PDB entry 1IAJ | X-ray diffraction, 2.80 A resolution | chains A and B

Chain A (and B):
Molecule: Transient receptor potential-related protein
From: Mus musculus
Notes: EC 2.7.1.37; fragment: protein kinase domain, residues 1549-1828; chain B of this document is another copy of the same molecule, construct and numbering; everything in this record applies to it too
Reference sequence: Q923J1 (TRPM7_MOUSE); residue numbers follow UniProt; this construct covers 1549-1828
Amino-acid sequence (280 residues; each row starts with the number of its first residue):
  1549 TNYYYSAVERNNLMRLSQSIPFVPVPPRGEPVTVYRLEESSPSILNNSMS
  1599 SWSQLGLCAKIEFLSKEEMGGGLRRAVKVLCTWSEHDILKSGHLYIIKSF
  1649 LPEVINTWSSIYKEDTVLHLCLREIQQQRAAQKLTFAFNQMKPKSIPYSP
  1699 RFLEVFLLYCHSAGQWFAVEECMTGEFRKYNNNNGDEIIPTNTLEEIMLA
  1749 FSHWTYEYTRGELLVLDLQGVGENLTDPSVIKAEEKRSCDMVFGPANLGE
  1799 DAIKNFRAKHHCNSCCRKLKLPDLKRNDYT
Unresolved in the structure: 1549-1550, 1618-1621, 1657-1662, 1783-1797 (chain B: 1549-1550, 1619-1621, 1657-1660, 1783-1794)
Ion coordination: Zn2+: His1751, His1808, Cys1810, Cys1814
UniProt features mapped onto this chain:
  - active site: Asp1765 (Proton acceptor)
  - binding site (ADP): Gly1619, Gly1620, Leu1621, Arg1622, Lys1646, Glu1718, Glu1719, Met1721, Asp1775
  - binding site (Zn(2+)): His1751, His1808, Cys1810, Cys1814
  - modified residue: Thr1549 (Phosphothreonine), Ser1565 (Phosphoserine), Ser1567 (Phosphoserine), Thr1581 (Phosphothreonine), Ser1596 (Phosphoserine), Ser1613 (Phosphoserine), Ser1658 (Phosphoserine), Thr1683 (Phosphothreonine), Ser1777 (Phosphoserine), Thr1828 (Phosphothreonine)
  - mutagenesis: Lys1646 (K1646R: Kinase-dead knockin mouse mice display normal development and no changes in serum Mg(2+) and Ca(2+) concentrations), Gly1797 (G1797D: Severe reduction of kinase activity), Cys1810 (C1810A: Loss of kinase activity; when associated with A-1813), Cys1813 (C1813A: Loss of kinase activity; when associated with A-1820)

Interface between chain A and chain B:
Residue-residue contacts (105; chain A residue first):
  Tyr1551(A) - Met1689(B)  hydrophobic
  Tyr1552(A) - Glu1755(B)
  Tyr1552(A) - Tyr1756(B)
  Tyr1552(A) - Arg1758(B)
  Tyr1553(A) - Tyr1756(B)
  Tyr1553(A) - Thr1757(B)  hydrogen bond (side chain-backbone)
  Tyr1553(A) - Arg1758(B)
  Tyr1553(A) - Glu1760(B)  hydrogen bond
  Glu1557(A) - Asn1594(B)
  Glu1557(A) - Asn1595(B)
  Glu1557(A) - Tyr1756(B)  hydrogen bond
  Arg1558(A) - Glu1760(B)  salt bridge
  Asn1560(A) - Ser1596(B)  hydrogen bond (side chain-backbone)
  Asn1560(A) - Met1597(B)
  Asn1560(A) - Lys1681(B)
  Leu1561(A) - Ala1678(B)
  Leu1561(A) - Lys1681(B)
  Leu1561(A) - Leu1682(B)  hydrophobic
  Met1562(A) - Glu1760(B)
  Met1562(A) - Lys1780(B)
  Arg1563(A) - Met1597(B)  hydrogen bond
  Arg1563(A) - Ser1598(B)  hydrogen bond (side chain-backbone)
  Leu1564(A) - Ser1598(B)
  Leu1564(A) - Gln1674(B)
  Leu1564(A) - Arg1677(B)
  Leu1564(A) - Lys1681(B)
  Ser1565(A) - Arg1671(B)  hydrogen bond (backbone-side chain)
  Gln1566(A) - Arg1671(B)  hydrogen bond
  Gln1566(A) - Gln1674(B)
  Ser1567(A) - Arg1671(B)
  Ile1568(A) - Ser1598(B)
  Ile1568(A) - Trp1600(B)
  Ile1568(A) - Gln1674(B)
  Pro1569(A) - Trp1600(B)
  Phe1570(A) - Tyr1583(B)  hydrophobic
  Phe1570(A) - Trp1600(B)
  Phe1570(A) - Ser1601(B)
  Phe1570(A) - Leu1666(B)  hydrophobic
  Phe1570(A) - Leu1670(B)  hydrophobic
  Phe1570(A) - Leu1705(B)  hydrophobic
  Val1571(A) - Gln1602(B)
  Pro1572(A) - Gln1602(B)
  Val1573(A) - Tyr1583(B)
  Val1573(A) - Gln1602(B)  hydrogen bond (backbone-backbone)
  Val1573(A) - Leu1603(B)  hydrophobic
  Pro1575(A) - Thr1581(B)
  Pro1575(A) - Gly1604(B)
  Pro1575(A) - Cys1606(B)  hydrophobic
  Arg1576(A) - Leu1603(B)
  Tyr1583(A) - Phe1570(B)  hydrophobic
  Tyr1583(A) - Pro1572(B)
  Leu1585(A) - Leu1564(B)  hydrophobic
  Asn1594(A) - Glu1557(B)
  Asn1595(A) - Ser1554(B)
  Asn1595(A) - Val1556(B)
  Asn1595(A) - Glu1557(B)
  Ser1596(A) - Asn1560(B)  hydrogen bond (backbone-side chain)
  Met1597(A) - Asn1560(B)
  Met1597(A) - Arg1563(B)  hydrogen bond
  Ser1598(A) - Arg1563(B)  hydrogen bond (backbone-side chain)
  Trp1600(A) - Ile1568(B)
  Trp1600(A) - Pro1569(B)
  Ser1601(A) - Phe1570(B)
  Gln1602(A) - Val1571(B)
  Gln1602(A) - Pro1572(B)
  Gln1602(A) - Val1573(B)  hydrogen bond (backbone-backbone)
  Cys1606(A) - Trp1631(B)
  Lys1608(A) - Cys1606(B)  hydrogen bond
  Lys1608(A) - Glu1633(B)  salt bridge
  Thr1630(A) - His1634(B)
  Trp1631(A) - Trp1631(B)  hydrophobic
  Trp1631(A) - Ser1632(B)
  Trp1631(A) - His1634(B)
  Trp1631(A) - Asp1635(B)
  Glu1633(A) - Trp1631(B)
  Leu1670(A) - Phe1570(B)  hydrophobic
  Arg1671(A) - Ser1565(B)  hydrogen bond (side chain-backbone)
  Arg1671(A) - Gln1566(B)
  Arg1671(A) - Ser1567(B)
  Gln1674(A) - Leu1564(B)  hydrogen bond (side chain-backbone)
  Gln1674(A) - Gln1566(B)  hydrogen bond (side chain-backbone)
  Gln1674(A) - Ser1567(B)
  Gln1674(A) - Ile1568(B)
  Ala1678(A) - Leu1561(B)
  Ala1678(A) - Leu1564(B)  hydrophobic
  Lys1681(A) - Leu1564(B)
  Ala1685(A) - Glu1557(B)
  Leu1705(A) - Phe1570(B)  hydrophobic
  Trp1714(A) - Phe1570(B)  hydrophobic
  Trp1752(A) - Tyr1551(B)
  Glu1755(A) - Tyr1552(B)
  Tyr1756(A) - Tyr1552(B)
  Tyr1756(A) - Tyr1553(B)  hydrogen bond (backbone-backbone)
  Tyr1756(A) - Glu1557(B)  hydrogen bond
  Thr1757(A) - Tyr1553(B)  hydrogen bond (backbone-side chain)
  Arg1758(A) - Tyr1552(B)
  Arg1758(A) - Tyr1553(B)
  Glu1760(A) - Tyr1553(B)  hydrogen bond
  Glu1760(A) - Arg1558(B)  salt bridge
  Glu1760(A) - Met1562(B)
  Leu1761(A) - Met1562(B)  hydrophobic
  Lys1780(A) - Met1562(B)
  Lys1780(A) - Ser1565(B)
  Leu1817(A) - Tyr1551(B)  hydrogen bond (backbone-side chain)
  Leu1819(A) - Tyr1551(B)
Also at the interface, not in a pair above, chain A (61 interface residues in all): Ser1554, Val1556, Pro1579, Ser1599, Leu1666, Arg1677, Leu1682
Also at the interface, not in a pair above, chain B (59 interface residues in all): Leu1585, Thr1630, Trp1714, Leu1761

Overview:
61 residues of chain A face 59 of chain B across their interface; the contacts include 22 hydrogen bonds and 3
salt bridges. Polar pairs include Arg1558(A)-Glu1760(B), Lys1608(A)-Glu1633(B) and Tyr1553(A)-Thr1757(B).
Both chains are Transient receptor potential-related protein (Mus musculus). Entry 1IAJ (Crystal structure of
the atypical protein kinase domain of a trp ca-channel, chak (apo)) was determined by X-ray diffraction,
deposited together with 1IAH.
